PDB entry 7JG5 | electron microscopy, 3.40 A resolution | chains B and E of the 20 polymer chains in the assembly

Chain B:
Protein: ATP synthase subunit alpha
From: Mycolicibacterium smegmatis
Notes: EC 7.1.2.2
Reference sequence: A0A0D6IV93 (A0A0D6IV93_MYCSM); residues 1-548 here = UniProt positions 1-548
Chain sequence (548 residues; numbered 1 to 548; the number before each row is that of its first residue):
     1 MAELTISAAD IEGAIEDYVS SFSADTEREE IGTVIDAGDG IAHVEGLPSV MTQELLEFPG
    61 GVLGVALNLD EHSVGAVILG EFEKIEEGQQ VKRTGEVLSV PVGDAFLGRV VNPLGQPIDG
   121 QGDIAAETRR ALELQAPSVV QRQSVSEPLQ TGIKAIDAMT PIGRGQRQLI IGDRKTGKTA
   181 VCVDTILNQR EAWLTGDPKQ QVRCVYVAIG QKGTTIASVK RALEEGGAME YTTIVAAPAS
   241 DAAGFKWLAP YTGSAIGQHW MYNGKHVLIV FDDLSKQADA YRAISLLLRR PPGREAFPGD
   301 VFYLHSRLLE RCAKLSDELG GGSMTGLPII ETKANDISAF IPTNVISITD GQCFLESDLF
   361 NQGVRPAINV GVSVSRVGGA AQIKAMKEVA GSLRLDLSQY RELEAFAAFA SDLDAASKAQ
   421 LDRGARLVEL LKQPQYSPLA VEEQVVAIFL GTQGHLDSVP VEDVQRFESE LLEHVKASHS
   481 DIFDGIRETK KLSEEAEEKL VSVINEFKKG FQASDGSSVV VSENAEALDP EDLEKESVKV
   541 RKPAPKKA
Disordered / not traced: 1-10, 23-27, 521-548
Metal / ion sites: Mg2+: T179 (together with ATP)
Residues lining bound ligands: ATP: R174, K175, T176, G177, K178, T179, A180, Q211, D272, F360, R365, P366, Q433, P434, Q435

Chain E:
Protein: ATP synthase subunit beta
From: Mycolicibacterium smegmatis
Notes: EC 7.1.2.2
Reference sequence: A0A0D6IU77 (A0A0D6IU77_MYCSM); numbering as in UniProt (aligned over 1-475)
Chain sequence (475 residues; each row starts with the number of its first residue):
     1 MTATAEKTAG RVVRITGPVV DVEFPRGSVP ELFNALHAEI TFGALAKTLT LEVAQHLGDS
    61 LVRCISMQPT DGLVRGVEVT DTGASISVPV GDGVKGHVFN ALGDCLDDPG YGKDFEHWSI
   121 HRKPPAFSDL EPRTEMLETG LKVVDLLTPY VRGGKIALFG GAGVGKTVLI QEMINRIARN
   181 FGGTSVFAGV GERTREGNDL WVELADANVL KDTALVFGQM DEPPGTRMRV ALSALTMAEF
   241 FRDEQGQDVL LFIDNIFRFT QAGSEVSTLL GRMPSAVGYQ PTLADEMGEL QERITSTRGR
   301 SITSMQAVYV PADDYTDPAP ATTFAHLDAT TELSRAVFSK GIFPAVDPLA SSSTILDPAI
   361 VGDEHYRVAQ EVIRILQRYK DLQDIIAILG IDELSEEDKQ LVNRARRIER FLSQNMMAAE
   421 QFTGQPGSTV PLKETIEAFD KLTKGEFDHL PEQAFFLIGG LDDLAKKAES LGAKL
Disordered / not traced: 1-7, 472-475

How chain B and chain E interact:
Residue-residue contacts - 76 pairs, chain B then chain E:
  G46(B) with R75(E), hydrogen bond (backbone-side chain)
  L47(B) with R75(E), hydrogen bond (backbone-side chain)
  P48(B) with R75(E)
  S49(B) with V74(E)
  V50(B) with V74(E); R75(E)
  M51(B) with G72(E); L73(E)
  T52(B) with I15(E); T70(E); G72(E), hydrogen bond (backbone-backbone); L73(E), hydrogen bond (backbone-backbone)
  Q53(B) with D71(E), hydrogen bond
  N68(B) with I15(E); T16(E)
  L69(B) with R14(E); I15(E), hydrogen bond (backbone-backbone); R75(E)
  D70(B) with V13(E); R14(E), salt bridge; R75(E), hydrogen bond (backbone-side chain)
  E71(B) with V13(E); R14(E), salt bridge; R75(E)
  V74(B) with R75(E)
  G95(B) with F42(E)
  E96(B) with F42(E)
  V97(B) with F42(E)
  E133(B) with L45(E); D71(E)
  L134(B) with A44(E)
  V139(B) with T194(E); N198(E)
  V140(B) with L106(E)
  R142(B) with T194(E); R195(E); N198(E)
  Q143(B) with N198(E)
  S144(B) with N198(E)
  V145(B) with R195(E)
  R167(B) with R193(E)
  R290(B) with G17(E)
  P291(B) with T268(E); L269(E)
  R294(B) with V277(E)
  G299(B) with E265(E); T268(E)
  F302(B) with M220(E), hydrophobic; R227(E); Q261(E); E265(E)
  Y303(B) with P69(E); D221(E); P223(E)
  S306(B) with M220(E), hydrogen bond (side chain-backbone); D221(E)
  E310(B) with T194(E), hydrogen bond; M220(E)
  N344(B) with Q261(E), hydrogen bond
  I346(B) with R193(E)
  S347(B) with R193(E), hydrogen bond (backbone-side chain); M220(E); R258(E)
  I348(B) with R193(E); M220(E)
  T349(B) with R193(E), hydrogen bond (backbone-side chain)
  D350(B) with R193(E), salt bridge; R195(E), salt bridge
  R376(B) with A162(E); E196(E), salt bridge
  V377(B) with R195(E)
  L403(B) with I388(E), hydrophobic
  F406(B) with I388(E), hydrophobic
  L413(B) with I388(E), hydrophobic
  D414(B) with I388(E)
  S417(B) with A387(E)
Other interface residues (no listed pair), chain B (56 interface residues in all): A136, P137, S138, G165, G293, D300, R307, S338, F340, T343
Other interface residues (no listed pair), chain E (45 interface residues in all): G161, E192, G197, W201, F217, Q219, E222, G271, Y309, A312, L389

In short:
56 residues of chain B and 45 residues of chain E are in contact; the contacts include 12 hydrogen bonds and 5
salt bridges. Polar contacts include D70(B)-R14(E), E71(B)-R14(E) and D350(B)-R193(E). Chain B binds ATP.
Here chain B is ATP synthase subunit alpha and chain E is ATP synthase subunit beta, both from
Mycolicibacterium smegmatis. Entry 7JG5 (Cryo-EM structure of bedaquiline-free Mycobacterium smegmatis ATP
synthase rotational state 1) was determined by electron microscopy (same publication as 7JG6, 7JG7, 7JG8,
7JG9, 7JGA, 7JGB and 7JGC).
